PDB entry 1X6Y | X-ray diffraction, 1.55 A resolution | chain A

# Chain A
Protein: Fimbrial protein
From: Pseudomonas aeruginosa
UniProtKB: P02973 (FMPA_PSEAE); residues 29-144 here correspond to UniProt positions 35-150 (UniProt number = residue number + 6)
Sequence (123 residues; numbered 22 to 144; the number before each row is that of its first residue):
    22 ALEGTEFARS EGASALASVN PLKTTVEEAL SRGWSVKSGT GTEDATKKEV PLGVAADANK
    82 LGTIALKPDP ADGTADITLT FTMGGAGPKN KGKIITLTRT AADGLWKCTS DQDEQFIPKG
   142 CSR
Not modelled in the structure: 22-24
Construct notes: cloning artifact (22-28)
Disulfide bonds: Cys-129/Cys-142

# Summary
Chain A is Fimbrial protein (Pseudomonas aeruginosa); the structure, Structure 6: room temperature crystal
structure of the truncated pak pilin from Pseudomonas aeruginosa at 1.80A ..., was determined by X-ray
diffraction (same publication as 1X6X, 1X6P, 1X6Q, 1X6R and 1X6Z).
